6ZKW - chains A and C of the 5 polymer chains in the assembly; structure by X-ray diffraction, 2.26 A resolution.

[Chain A]
Molecule: HLA class I histocompatibility antigen, alpha chain E
Source organism: Homo sapiens
UniProtKB: P13747 (HLAE_HUMAN); residues 1-276 here correspond to UniProt positions 22-297 (UniProt number = residue number + 21)
Chain sequence (276 residues; each row starts with the number of its first residue):
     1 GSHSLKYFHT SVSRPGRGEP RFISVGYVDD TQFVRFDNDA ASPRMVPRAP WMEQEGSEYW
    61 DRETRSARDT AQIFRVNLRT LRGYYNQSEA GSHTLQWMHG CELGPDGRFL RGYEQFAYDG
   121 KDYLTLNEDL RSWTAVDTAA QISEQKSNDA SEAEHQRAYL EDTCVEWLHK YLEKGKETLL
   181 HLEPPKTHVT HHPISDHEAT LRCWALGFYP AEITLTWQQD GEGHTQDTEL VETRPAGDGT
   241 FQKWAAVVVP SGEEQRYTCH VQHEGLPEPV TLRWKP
Not modelled in the structure: 1, 223
Disulfides: Cys101-Cys164, Cys203-Cys259
From the paper describing this entry:
  - mutagenesis - Y84C, Y84C/A139C, F116C, S147C: increased stability
  - mutagenesis - Y84C: abolished binding to T-cell receptor alpha chain
  - mutagenesis - S147C: unchanged binding to HLA-E-inhA- and HLA-E-UL40-specific TCRs
  - mutagenesis - F116C: unchanged binding to HLA-E-inhA and HLA-E-UL40 TCRs
  - mutagenesis - S147C: abolished binding to HLA-E-Gag6V-specific TCRs
  - mutagenesis - F116C: unchanged binding to HLA-E-Gag6V TCRs

[Chain C]
Molecule: Enoyl-[acyl-carrier-protein] reductase [NADH]
Notes: EC 1.3.1.9
UniProtKB: P9WGR1 (INHA_MYCTU); residues 1-9 here correspond to UniProt positions 53-61 (UniProt number = residue number + 52)
Chain sequence (9 residues; numbered 1 to 9; the number before each row is that of its first residue):
     1 RLPAKAPLL

[Chain A / chain C interface]
Contacting residue pairs (46):
  Leu5(A) - Arg1(C)
  Tyr7(A) - Arg1(C)  hydrogen bond (side chain-backbone)
  Tyr7(A) - Leu2(C)  hydrophobic
  His9(A) - Leu2(C)
  Met45(A) - Leu2(C)  hydrophobic
  Arg62(A) - Arg1(C)
  Arg62(A) - Leu2(C)
  Arg62(A) - Ala4(C)
  Glu63(A) - Arg1(C)
  Glu63(A) - Leu2(C)  hydrogen bond (side chain-backbone)
  Ser66(A) - Leu2(C)
  Ser66(A) - Pro3(C)
  Ser66(A) - Ala4(C)
  Ala67(A) - Leu2(C)
  Thr70(A) - Ala6(C)
  Ile73(A) - Ala6(C)
  Ile73(A) - Pro7(C)
  Phe74(A) - Ala6(C)  hydrophobic
  Val76(A) - Leu8(C)  hydrophobic
  Asn77(A) - Pro7(C)  hydrogen bond (side chain-backbone)
  Asn77(A) - Leu8(C)
  Asn77(A) - Leu9(C)  hydrogen bond (side chain-backbone)
  Thr80(A) - Leu9(C)
  Tyr84(A) - Leu9(C)  hydrogen bond (side chain-backbone)
  Trp97(A) - Pro3(C)  hydrophobic
  Trp97(A) - Lys5(C)
  Trp97(A) - Ala6(C)  hydrophobic
  Trp97(A) - Pro7(C)
  His99(A) - Pro3(C)
  Phe116(A) - Pro7(C)  hydrophobic
  Phe116(A) - Leu9(C)  hydrophobic
  Tyr123(A) - Leu9(C)  hydrophobic
  Leu124(A) - Leu9(C)  hydrophobic
  Ser143(A) - Leu9(C)  hydrogen bond (side chain-backbone)
  Lys146(A) - Leu8(C)
  Lys146(A) - Leu9(C)  hydrogen bond (side chain-backbone)
  Glu152(A) - Pro7(C)
  Glu152(A) - Leu8(C)  hydrogen bond (side chain-backbone)
  His155(A) - Lys5(C)
  Gln156(A) - Lys5(C)  hydrogen bond (side chain-backbone)
  Gln156(A) - Pro7(C)
  Tyr159(A) - Arg1(C)  hydrogen bond (side chain-backbone)
  Tyr159(A) - Leu2(C)
  Tyr159(A) - Pro3(C)
  Trp167(A) - Arg1(C)
  Tyr171(A) - Arg1(C)  hydrogen bond (side chain-backbone)
Interface residues without a listed pair, chain A (36 interface residues in all): Ser24, Tyr59, Leu81, Leu95, Glu114, Trp133, Ser147, Thr163

[In short]
Chain A and chain C form an interface of 36 and 9 residues respectively, with 11 hydrogen bonds. Polar pairs
include Tyr7(A)-Arg1(C), Glu63(A)-Leu2(C) and Asn77(A)-Pro7(C). The paper reports that Y84C, Y84C/A139C and
F116C of chain A, among others, increase stability; Y84C of chain A abolishes binding to T-cell receptor alpha
chain.
Chain A is HLA class I histocompatibility antigen, alpha chain E (Homo sapiens) and chain C is
Enoyl-[acyl-carrier-protein] reductase [NADH]; the structure, Crystal structure of InhA:01 TCR in complex with
HLA-E bound to InhA (53-61), was determined by X-ray diffraction, deposited together with 6ZKX, 6ZKY, 6ZKZ,
7NDQ, 7NDT and 7NDU.
